PDB entry 6CUU | X-ray diffraction, 2.99 A resolution | chains D and G of the 8 polymer chains in the assembly

== Chain D ==
Protein: DNA-directed RNA polymerase subunit beta'
From: Thermus thermophilus (strain HB27 / ATCC BAA-163 / DSM 7039)
Notes: EC 2.7.7.6
Reference sequence: Q72HM6 (RPOC_THET2); residue numbers follow UniProt; this construct covers 1-1524
Amino-acid sequence (1524 residues; row label = number of the first residue in the row):
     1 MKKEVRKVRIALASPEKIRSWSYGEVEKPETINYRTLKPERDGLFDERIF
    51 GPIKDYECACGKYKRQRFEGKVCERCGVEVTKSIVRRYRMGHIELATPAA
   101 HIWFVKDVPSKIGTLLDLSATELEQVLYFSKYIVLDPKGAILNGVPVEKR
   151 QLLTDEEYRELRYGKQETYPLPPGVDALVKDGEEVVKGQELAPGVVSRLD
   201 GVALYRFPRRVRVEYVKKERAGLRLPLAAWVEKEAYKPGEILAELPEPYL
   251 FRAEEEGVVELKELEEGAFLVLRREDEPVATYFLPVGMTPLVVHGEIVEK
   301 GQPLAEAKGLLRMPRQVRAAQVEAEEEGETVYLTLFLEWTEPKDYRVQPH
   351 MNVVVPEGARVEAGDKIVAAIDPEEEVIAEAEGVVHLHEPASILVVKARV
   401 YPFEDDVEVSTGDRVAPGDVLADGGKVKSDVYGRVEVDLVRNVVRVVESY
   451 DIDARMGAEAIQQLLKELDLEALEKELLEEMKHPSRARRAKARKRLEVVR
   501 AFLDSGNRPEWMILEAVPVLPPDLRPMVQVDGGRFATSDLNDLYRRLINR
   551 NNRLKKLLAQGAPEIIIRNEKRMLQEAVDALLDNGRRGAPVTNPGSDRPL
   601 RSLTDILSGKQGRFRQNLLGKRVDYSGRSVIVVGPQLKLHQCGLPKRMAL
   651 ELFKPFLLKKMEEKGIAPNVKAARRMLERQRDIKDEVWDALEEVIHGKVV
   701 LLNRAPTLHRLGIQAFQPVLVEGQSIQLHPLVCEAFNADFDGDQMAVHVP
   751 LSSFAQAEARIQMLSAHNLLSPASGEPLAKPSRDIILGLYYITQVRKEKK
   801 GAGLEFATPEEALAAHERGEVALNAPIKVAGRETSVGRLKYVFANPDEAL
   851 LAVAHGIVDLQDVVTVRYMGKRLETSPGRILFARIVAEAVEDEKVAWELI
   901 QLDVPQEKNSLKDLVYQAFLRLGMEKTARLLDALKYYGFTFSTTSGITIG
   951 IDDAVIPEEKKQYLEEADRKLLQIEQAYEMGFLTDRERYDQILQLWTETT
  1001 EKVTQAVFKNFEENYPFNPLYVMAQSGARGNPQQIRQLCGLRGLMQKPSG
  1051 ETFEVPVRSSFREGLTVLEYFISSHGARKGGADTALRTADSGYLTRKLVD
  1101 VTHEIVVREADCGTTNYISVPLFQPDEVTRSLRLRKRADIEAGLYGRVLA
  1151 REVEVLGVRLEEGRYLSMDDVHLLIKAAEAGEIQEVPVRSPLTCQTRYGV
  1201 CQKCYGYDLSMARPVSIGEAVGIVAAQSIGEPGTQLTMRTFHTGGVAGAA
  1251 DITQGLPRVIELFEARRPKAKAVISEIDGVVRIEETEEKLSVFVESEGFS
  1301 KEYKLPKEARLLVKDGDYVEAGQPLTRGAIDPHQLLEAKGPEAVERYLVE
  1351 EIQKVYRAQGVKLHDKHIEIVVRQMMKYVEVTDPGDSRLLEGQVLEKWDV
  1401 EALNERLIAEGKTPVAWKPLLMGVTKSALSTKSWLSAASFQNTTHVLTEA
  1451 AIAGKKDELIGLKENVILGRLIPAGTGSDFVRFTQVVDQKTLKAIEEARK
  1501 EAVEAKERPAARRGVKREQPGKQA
Unresolved in the structure: 1-2, 1238-1252, 1503-1524
Sequence notes: conflict Arg274 (Gln in Q72HM6), Leu1041 (Met in Q72HM6), Val1313 (Ala in Q72HM6)
Bound ions: Zn2+ site 1: Cys58, Cys60, Cys73, Cys76; Mg2+ site 1: Asp739, Asp741, Asp743; Mg2+ site 2 near Lys840 (its only coordinating residue here); Zn2+ site 2: Cys1112, Cys1194, Cys1201, Cys1204
UniProt features mapped onto this chain:
  - binding site (Zn(2+)): Cys58, Cys60, Cys73, Cys76, Cys1112, Cys1194, Cys1201, Cys1204
  - binding site (Mg(2+)): Asp739, Asp741, Asp743

== Chain G ==
Molecule: 22-nt DNA strand
From: Bacillus subtilis
Sequence (22 nucleotides; numbered 1 to 22; the number before each row is that of its first residue):
     1 CCTGCATCAGAGCCCAAAATAC
Unresolved in the structure: 1-2, 20-22

== Chain D / chain G interface ==
Contacting residue pairs - 21 pairs, chain D then chain G:
  Ser485(D) with DT3(G), hydrogen bond to the phosphate
  Arg486(D) with DT3(G), hydrogen bond to the phosphate
  Arg586(D) with DG10(G), salt bridge to the phosphate
  Lys610(D) with DC14(G), salt bridge to the phosphate; DC15(G), salt bridge to the phosphate
  Arg615(D) with DC13(G), salt bridge to the phosphate; DC15(G), salt bridge to the phosphate
  Arg622(D) with DA17(G), salt bridge to the phosphate
  Arg628(D) with DA16(G), sugar contact; DA17(G), sugar contact
  Ala705(D) with DC15(G), base contact; DA16(G), sugar contact
  Pro706(D) with DC15(G), base contact
  Thr1088(D) with DC14(G), base contact
  Ala1089(D) with DC14(G), sugar contact
  Tyr1093(D) with DG12(G), sugar contact; DC13(G), sugar contact; DC14(G), sugar contact
  Gln1441(D) with DG12(G), sugar contact
  Asn1442(D) with DA11(G), sugar contact; DG12(G), hydrogen bond to the phosphate
Other interface residues (no listed pair), chain D (20 interface residues in all): Ala487, Ala1085, Gly1092, Arg1096, Thr1443, Thr1444
Other interface residues (no listed pair), chain G (11 interface residues in all): DA9, DA19

== In short ==
20 residues of chain D face 11 of chain G across their interface; the contacts include 3 hydrogen bonds and 6
salt bridges. Among the polar pairs are Ser485(D)-DT3(G), Arg486(D)-DT3(G) and Asn1442(D)-DG12(G). UniProt
lists 8 Zn2+-binding residues and 3 Mg2+-binding residues on chain D.
Chain D is DNA-directed RNA polymerase subunit beta' (Thermus thermophilus (strain HB27 / ATCC BAA-163 / DSM
7039)) and chain G is a 22-nt DNA strand (Bacillus subtilis); the structure, Thermus thermophiles RNA
polymerase in complex with promoter DNA and antibiotic Kanglemycin A, was determined by X-ray diffraction
together with 6CUX from the same study.
